PDB entry 8DXN | electron microscopy, 3.40 A resolution | chains A and B of the 7 polymer chains in the assembly

# Chain A
Name: Volume-regulated anion channel subunit LRRC8C, Volume-regulated anion channel subunit LRRC8A
Source organism: Homo sapiens
Reference sequence: chimeric construct of Q8TDW0, Q8IWT6: residues 1-176 from Q8TDW0 (LRC8C_HUMAN) positions 1-183 (same numbers); residues 176-177 from Q8IWT6 positions 182-206 (offset varies); residues 177-802 from Q8TDW0 (LRC8C_HUMAN) positions 206-802 (same numbers)
Chain sequence (825 residues; row label = number of the first residue in the row; note: 57 numbers in that range are skipped by the numbering (no residue carries them; nothing is unmodelled there); a row labelled like 176A-176Z holds insertion residues (176A, then the next letters in order)):
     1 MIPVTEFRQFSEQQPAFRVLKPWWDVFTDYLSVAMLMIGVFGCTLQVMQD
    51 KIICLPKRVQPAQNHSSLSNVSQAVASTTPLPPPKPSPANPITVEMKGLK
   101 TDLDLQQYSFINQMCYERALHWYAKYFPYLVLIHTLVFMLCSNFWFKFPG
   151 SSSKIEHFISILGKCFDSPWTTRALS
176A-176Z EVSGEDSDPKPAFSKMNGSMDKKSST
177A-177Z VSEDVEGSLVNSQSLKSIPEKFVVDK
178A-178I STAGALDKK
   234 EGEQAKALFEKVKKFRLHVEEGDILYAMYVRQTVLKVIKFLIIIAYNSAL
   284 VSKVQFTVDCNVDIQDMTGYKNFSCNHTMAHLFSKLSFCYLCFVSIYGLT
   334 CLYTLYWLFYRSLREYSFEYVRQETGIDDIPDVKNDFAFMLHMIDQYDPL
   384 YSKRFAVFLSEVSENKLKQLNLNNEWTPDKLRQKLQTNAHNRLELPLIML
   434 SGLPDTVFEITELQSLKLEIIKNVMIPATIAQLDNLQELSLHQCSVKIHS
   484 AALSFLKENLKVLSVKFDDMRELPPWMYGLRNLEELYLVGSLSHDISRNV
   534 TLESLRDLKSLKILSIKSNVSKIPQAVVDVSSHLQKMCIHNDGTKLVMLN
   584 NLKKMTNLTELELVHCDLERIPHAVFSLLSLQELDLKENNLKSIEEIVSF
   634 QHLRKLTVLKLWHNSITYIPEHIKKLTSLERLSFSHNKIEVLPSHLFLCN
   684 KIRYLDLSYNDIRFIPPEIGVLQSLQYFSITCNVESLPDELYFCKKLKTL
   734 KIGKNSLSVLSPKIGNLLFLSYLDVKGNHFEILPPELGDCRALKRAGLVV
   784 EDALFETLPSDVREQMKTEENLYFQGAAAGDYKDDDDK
Disordered / not traced: 1-15, 60-94, 176A-176Z, 177A-177Z, 178A-178I, 406-821
Sequence notes: linker (177G); expression tag (803-821)
Swiss-Prot annotation at these positions:
  - glycosylation (N-linked (GlcNAc...) asparagine): Asn64, Asn70
  - modified residue: Thr176Z (Phosphothreonine), Ser177B (Phosphoserine), Ser177N (Phosphoserine), Ser177Q (Phosphoserine)
Disulfides: Cys54-Cys308, Cys115-Cys293
What the authors report for this chain:
  - conformationally variable residues (side-chain flip): Asp50, Lys51

# Chain B
Name: Volume-regulated anion channel subunit LRRC8C, Volume-regulated anion channel subunit LRRC8A
Source organism: Homo sapiens
Reference sequence: chimeric construct of Q8TDW0, Q8IWT6: residues 1-175 from Q8TDW0 (LRC8C_HUMAN) positions 1-183 (same numbers); residues 175-176 from Q8IWT6 positions 182-206 (offset varies); residues 176-802 from Q8TDW0 (LRC8C_HUMAN) positions 206-802 (same numbers)
Chain sequence (825 residues; numbered 1 to 821 plus 59 insertion-coded residues; 55 numbers in that range are skipped by the numbering (no residue carries them; nothing is unmodelled there); the number before each row is that of its first residue; a row labelled like 175A-175Z holds insertion residues (175A, then the next letters in order)):
     1 MIPVTEFRQFSEQQPAFRVLKPWWDVFTDYLSVAMLMIGVFGCTLQVMQD
    51 KIICLPKRVQPAQNHSSLSNVSQAVASTTPLPPPKPSPANPITVEMKGLK
   101 TDLDLQQYSFINQMCYERALHWYAKYFPYLVLIHTLVFMLCSNFWFKFPG
   151 SSSKIEHFISILGKCFDSPWTTRAL
175A-175Z SEVSGEDSDPKPAFSKMNGSMDKKSS
176A-176Z TVSEDVEGSLVNSQSLKSIPEKFVVD
177A-177G KSTAGAL
   231 DKKEGEQAKALFEKVKKFRLHVEEGDILYAMYVRQTVLKVIKFLIIIAYN
   281 SALVSKVQFTVDCNVDIQDMTGYKNFSCNHTMAHLFSKLSFCYLCFVSIY
   331 GLTCLYTLYWLFYRSLREYSFEYVRQETGIDDIPDVKNDFAFMLHMIDQY
   381 DPLYSKRFAVFLSEVSENKLKQLNLNNEWTPDKLRQKLQTNAHNRLELPL
   431 IMLSGLPDTVFEITELQSLKLEIIKNVMIPATIAQLDNLQELSLHQCSVK
   481 IHSAALSFLKENLKVLSVKFDDMRELPPWMYGLRNLEELYLVGSLSHDIS
   531 RNVTLESLRDLKSLKILSIKSNVSKIPQAVVDVSSHLQKMCIHNDGTKLV
   581 MLNNLKKMTNLTELELVHCDLERIPHAVFSLLSLQELDLKENNLKSIEEI
   631 VSFQHLRKLTVLKLWHNSITYIPEHIKKLTSLERLSFSHNKIEVLPSHLF
   681 LCNKIRYLDLSYNDIRFIPPEIGVLQSLQYFSITCNVESLPDELYFCKKL
   731 KTLKIGKNSLSVLSPKIGNLLFLSYLDVKGNHFEILPPELGDCRALKRAG
   781 LVVEDALFETLPSDVREQMKTEENLYFQGAAAGDYKDDDDK
Disordered / not traced: 1-15, 60-94, 175A-175Z, 176A-176Z, 177A-177G, 406-821
Sequence notes: linker (176H); expression tag (803-821)
Swiss-Prot annotation at these positions:
  - glycosylation (N-linked (GlcNAc...) asparagine): Asn64, Asn70
  - modified residue: Thr176A (Phosphothreonine), Ser176C (Phosphoserine), Ser176O (Phosphoserine), Ser176R (Phosphoserine)
Disulfides: Cys54-Cys308, Cys115-Cys293

# Chain A / chain B interface
Pairs across the interface - 49 pairs, chain A then chain B:
  Trp23(A) - Pro149(B)
  Tyr30(A) - Lys147(B)
  Met37(A) - Leu136(B)  hydrophobic
  Phe41(A) - Tyr129(B)
  Met48(A) - Val47(B)  hydrophobic
  Gln49(A) - Lys51(B)  hydrogen bond
  Ile53(A) - Gln106(B)
  Ile53(A) - Ser109(B)
  Ile53(A) - Phe110(B)  hydrophobic
  Ile53(A) - Gln113(B)
  Cys54(A) - Gln106(B)  hydrogen bond (backbone-side chain)
  Leu55(A) - Gln107(B)
  Leu55(A) - Phe110(B)  hydrophobic
  Leu55(A) - Met300(B)
  Pro56(A) - Met300(B)
  Lys57(A) - Asp299(B)
  Arg58(A) - Asp299(B)
  Glu95(A) - Arg58(B)  salt bridge
  Met96(A) - Arg58(B)  hydrogen bond (backbone-side chain)
  Met96(A) - Gln298(B)
  Met96(A) - Gly302(B)
  Met96(A) - Tyr303(B)  hydrophobic
  Lys97(A) - Gly302(B)
  Lys97(A) - Tyr303(B)
  Gly98(A) - Thr101(B)
  Gly98(A) - Asp102(B)
  Gly98(A) - Tyr303(B)
  Leu99(A) - Asp102(B)
  Leu99(A) - Gln107(B)  hydrogen bond (backbone-side chain)
  Leu99(A) - Asp299(B)
  Leu99(A) - Met300(B)
  Leu99(A) - Thr301(B)  hydrogen bond (backbone-backbone)
  Thr101(A) - Asp104(B)  hydrogen bond
  Tyr108(A) - Asp104(B)  hydrogen bond
  Tyr108(A) - Gln106(B)
  Asn112(A) - Gln106(B)  hydrogen bond
  Phe166(A) - His157(B)
  Phe289(A) - Gln113(B)
  Phe289(A) - Glu117(B)
  Thr290(A) - Met114(B)
  Ser307(A) - Met300(B)
  Asn309(A) - Phe110(B)
  Asn309(A) - Gln113(B)
  Asn309(A) - Met114(B)
  Thr311(A) - Gln113(B)
  His314(A) - Glu117(B)  salt bridge
  Tyr380(A) - Ser152(B)
  Asp381(A) - Ser153(B)  hydrogen bond
  Leu383(A) - His251(B)
Other interface residues (no listed pair), chain A (37 interface residues in all): Arg18, Pro22, Leu45, Val59, Lys100, Thr172, Ser176
Other interface residues (no listed pair), chain B (35 interface residues in all): Leu103, Arg118, Tyr126, Phe148, Gly150, Glu156, Glu243, Lys304

# Summary
37 residues of chain A and 35 residues of chain B are in contact, with 9 hydrogen bonds and 2 salt bridges.
Among the polar pairs are Glu95(A)-Arg58(B), His314(A)-Glu117(B) and Gln49(A)-Lys51(B). From the paper:
conformational variability at Asp50(A) and Lys51(A).
Chain A and chain B are both Volume-regulated anion channel subunit LRRC8C, Volume-regulated anion channel
subunit LRRC8A (Homo sapiens); the structure, Structure of LRRC8C-LRRC8A(IL125) Chimera, Class 1, was
determined by electron microscopy (same publication as 8DXO, 8DXP, 8DXQ and 8DXR).
